4IW8 - chains D and B of the 4 polymer chains in the assembly; structure by X-ray diffraction, 2.04 A resolution.

== Chain D ==
Protein: Nuclear receptor coactivator 2
Notes: fragment: Receptor-interacting peptide
UniProt: Q15596 (NCOA2_HUMAN); residues 687-696 here = UniProt positions 687-696
Amino-acid sequence (10 residues; each row starts with the number of its first residue):
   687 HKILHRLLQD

== Chain B ==
Protein: Estrogen receptor
From: Homo sapiens
Notes: fragment: Ligand-binding Domain
UniProt: P03372 (ESR1_HUMAN); residues 303-549 here = UniProt positions 303-549
Amino-acid sequence (247 residues; each row starts with the number of its first residue):
   303 KNSLALSLTA DQMVSALLDA EPPILYSEYD PTRPFSEASM MGLLTNLADR ELVHMINWAK
   363 RVPGFVDLTL HDQVHLLECA WLEILMIGLV WRSMEHPGKL LFAPNLLLDR NQGKCVEGMV
   423 EIFDMLLATS SRFRMMNLQG EEFVCLKSII LLNSGVYTFL SSTLKSLEEK DHIHRVLDKI
   483 TDTLIHLMAK AGLTLQQQHQ RLAQLLLILS HIRHMSNKGM EHLYSMKCKN VVPLSDLLLE
   543 MLDAHRL
Unresolved in the structure: 303, 461-472, 549
Construct notes: engineered mutation Ser537 (Tyr in P03372)
Residues lining bound ligands: KN3 (4-[1-(3-methylbut-2-en-1-yl)-7-(trifluoromethyl)-1H-indazol-3-yl]benzene-1,3-diol): Met343, Leu346, Thr347, Leu349, Ala350, Glu353, Leu384, Leu387, Met388, Leu391, Arg394, Phe404, Gly420, Met421, Ile424, Phe425, Leu428, Gly521, His524, Leu525, Met528, Leu540

== Chain D / chain B interface ==
Residue-residue contacts (22; chain D residue first):
  Lys688(D) - Val376(B)
  Lys688(D) - Glu380(B)  salt bridge
  Lys688(D) - Glu542(B)
  Ile689(D) - Asp538(B)
  Ile689(D) - Leu539(B)
  Ile689(D) - Glu542(B)  hydrogen bond (backbone-side chain)
  Leu690(D) - Ile358(B)  hydrophobic
  Leu690(D) - Val376(B)
  Leu690(D) - Glu380(B)
  Leu690(D) - Met543(B)  hydrophobic
  His691(D) - Leu372(B)
  His691(D) - Val376(B)
  Leu693(D) - Ile358(B)  hydrophobic
  Leu693(D) - Lys362(B)
  Leu694(D) - Ile358(B)  hydrophobic
  Leu694(D) - Lys362(B)  hydrogen bond (backbone-side chain)
  Leu694(D) - Leu372(B)  hydrophobic
  Leu694(D) - Gln375(B)
  Leu694(D) - Val376(B)  hydrophobic
  Leu694(D) - Leu379(B)  hydrophobic
  Asp696(D) - Asn359(B)  hydrogen bond
  Asp696(D) - Lys362(B)  salt bridge
Interface residues without a listed pair, chain D (9 interface residues in all): His687, Gln695
Interface residues without a listed pair, chain B (13 interface residues in all): Phe367

== Overview ==
The interface between chain D and chain B involves 9 residues on one side and 13 on the other, with 3 hydrogen
bonds and 2 salt bridges. Polar contacts include Lys688(D)-Glu380(B), Asp696(D)-Lys362(B) and
Ile689(D)-Glu542(B). Chain B binds compound KN3.
Here chain D is Nuclear receptor coactivator 2 and chain B is Estrogen receptor (Homo sapiens). Entry 4IW8
(Crystal Structure of the Estrogen Receptor alpha Ligand-binding Domain in Complex with Dynamic
WAY-derivative, 9a) was determined by X-ray diffraction together with 4IU7, 4IUI, 4IV2, 4IV4, 4IVW, 4IVY and 3
further entries from the same study.
